Entry 9BE5 (electron microscopy, 3.30 A resolution); this record covers chains F and I of the 10 polymer chains in the assembly.

== Chain F ==
Protein: Histone H4
From: Homo sapiens
UniProt: A0A9J8D176 (A0A9J8D176_CYPCA); residues 20-102 here correspond to UniProt positions 10-92 (UniProt number = residue number - 10)
Chain sequence (83 residues; numbered 20 to 102; the number before each row is that of its first residue):
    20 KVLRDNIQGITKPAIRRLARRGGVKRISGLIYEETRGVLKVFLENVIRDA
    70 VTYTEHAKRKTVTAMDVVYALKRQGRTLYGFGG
Not modelled in the structure: 20-24

== Chain I ==
Molecule: 145-nt DNA strand
Sequence (145 nucleotides; each row starts with the number of its first residue; numbers below 1 keep their minus sign (DA-72 is residue -72)):
   -72 ATCAGAATCCCGGTGCCGAGGCCGCTCAATTGGTCGTAGACAGCTCTAGC
   -22 ACCGCTTAAACGCACGTACGCGCTGTCCCCCGCGTTTTAACCGCCAAGGG
    28 GATTACTCCCTAGTCTCCAGGCACGTGTCAGATATATACATCGAT

== How chain F and chain I interact ==
Contacting residue pairs (12):
  Arg35(F) with DC8(I), salt bridge to the phosphate
  Arg45(F) with DC7(I), sugar contact; DC8(I), phosphate contact
  Ile46(F) with DC7(I), sugar contact; DC8(I), hydrogen bond to the phosphate
  Ser47(F) with DC7(I), phosphate contact
  Gly48(F) with DC7(I), hydrogen bond to the phosphate
  Arg78(F) with DG28(I), phosphate contact; DA29(I), phosphate contact
  Lys79(F) with DG27(I), salt bridge to the phosphate; DG28(I), hydrogen bond to the phosphate
  Thr80(F) with DG28(I), hydrogen bond to the phosphate
Interface residues without a listed pair, chain F (12 interface residues in all): Arg39, Lys44, Tyr51, Lys77
Interface residues without a listed pair, chain I (6 interface residues in all): DG9

== Summary ==
12 residues of chain F face 6 of chain I across their interface, with 4 hydrogen bonds and 2 salt bridges.
Polar pairs include Ile46(F)-DC8(I), Gly48(F)-DC7(I) and Lys79(F)-DG28(I).
Chain F is Histone H4 (Homo sapiens) and chain I is a 145-nt DNA strand; the structure, Cryo-EM structure of
Human Nucleosome collected by EPU on Glacios at 3.3 Angstrom resolution, was determined by electron
microscopy.
